8GLX - chains H and B of the 10 polymer chains in the assembly; structure by electron microscopy, 3.88 A resolution.

# Chain H
Molecule: 50-nt DNA strand
Sequence (50 nucleotides; numbered 1 to 50; the number before each row is that of its first residue):
     1 ATACTGTGGACCAGAACCCTGATAAATGCAACGCTCATAGCGGGCAGACG

# Chain B
Protein: Transposon Tn7 transposition protein TnsC
From: Escherichia coli
UniProt: P05846 (TNSC_ECOLX); numbering as in UniProt (aligned over 1-503)
Amino-acid sequence (523 residues; numbered 1 to 523; the number before each row is that of its first residue):
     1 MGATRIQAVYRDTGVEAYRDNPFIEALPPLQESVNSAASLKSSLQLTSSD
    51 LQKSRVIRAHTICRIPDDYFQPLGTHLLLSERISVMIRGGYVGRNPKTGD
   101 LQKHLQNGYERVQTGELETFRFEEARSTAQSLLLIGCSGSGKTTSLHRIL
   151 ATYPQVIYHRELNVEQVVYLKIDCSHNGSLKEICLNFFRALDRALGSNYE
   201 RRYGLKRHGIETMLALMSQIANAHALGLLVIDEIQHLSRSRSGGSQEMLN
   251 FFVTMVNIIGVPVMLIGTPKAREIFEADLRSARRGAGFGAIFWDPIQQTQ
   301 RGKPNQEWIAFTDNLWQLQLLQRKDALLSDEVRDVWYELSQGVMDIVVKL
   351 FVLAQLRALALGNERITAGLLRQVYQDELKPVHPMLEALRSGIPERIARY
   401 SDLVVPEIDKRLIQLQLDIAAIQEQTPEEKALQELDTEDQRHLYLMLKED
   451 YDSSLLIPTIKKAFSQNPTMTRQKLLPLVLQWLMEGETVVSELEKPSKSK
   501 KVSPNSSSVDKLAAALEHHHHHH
Unresolved in the structure: 1-3, 486-523
Sequence notes: engineered mutation Gly2 (Ser in P05846); expression tag (504-523)

# Interface between chain H and chain B
Pairs across the interface - 4 pairs, chain H then chain B:
  DT20(H) - Arg241(B)  phosphate contact
  DG21(H) - Arg241(B)  salt bridge to the phosphate
  DA22(H) - Leu180(B)  hydrogen bond to the phosphate
  DT23(H) - Ile210(B)  phosphate contact
Also at the interface, not in a pair above, chain B (7 interface residues in all): Ser179, Lys181, Gly209, Ser242

# Summary
Chain H and chain B form an interface of 4 and 7 residues respectively; the contacts include 1 hydrogen bond
and 1 salt bridge. Polar pairs include DA22(H)-Leu180(B) and DG21(H)-Arg241(B).
Here chain H is a 50-nt DNA strand and chain B is Transposon Tn7 transposition protein TnsC (Escherichia
coli). Entry 8GLX (CryoEM structure of the TnsC(1-503)-TnsD(1-318)-DNA complex in a 6:2:1 stoichiometry from
E. coli Tn7) was determined by electron microscopy (same publication as 8GLU, 8GLW, 8VCJ and 8VCT).
